PDB entry 6WTD | electron microscopy, 4.20 A resolution (low resolution: residue-level contacts below are approximate; hydrogen-bond / salt-bridge calls are withheld) | chains T and X of the 16 polymer chains in the assembly

# Chain T
Name: ATP synthase subunit 9, mitochondrial
Source organism: Saccharomyces cerevisiae
UniProt: P61829 (ATP9_YEAST); residues 2-76 here = UniProt positions 2-76
Amino-acid sequence (76 residues; each row starts with the number of its first residue):
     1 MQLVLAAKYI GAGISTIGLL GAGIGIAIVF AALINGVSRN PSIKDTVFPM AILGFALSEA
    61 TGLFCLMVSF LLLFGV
Disordered / not traced: 75-76
Modified / non-standard residues: Met1 (N-formylmethionine; FME)
Construct notes: initiating methionine (1)
Swiss-Prot annotation at these positions:
  - site: Glu59 (Reversibly protonated during proton transport)
  - natural variant: Thr46 (T46L: In strain: DS400/A3 and KL14-4A), Leu53 (L53F: In strain: DS400/A3, DS401 and 1 more), Leu57 (L57V: In oligomycin-resistant mutant and cross-resistance to venturicidin), Cys65 (C65S: In oligomycin-resistant mutant)

# Chain X
Name: ATP synthase subunit a
Source organism: Saccharomyces cerevisiae
UniProt: P00854 (ATP6_YEAST); residues 1-249 here correspond to UniProt positions 11-259 (UniProt number = residue number + 10)
Amino-acid sequence (249 residues; each row starts with the number of its first residue):
     1 SPLDQFEIRT LFGLQSSFID LSCLNLTTFS LYTIIVLLVI TSLYTLTNNN NKIIGSRWLI
    61 SQEAIYDTIM NMTKGQIGGK NWGLYFPMIF TLFMFIFIAN LISMIPYSFA LSAHLVFIIS
   121 LSIVIWLGNT ILGLYKHGWV FFSLFVPAGT PLPLVPLLVI IETLSYFARA ISLGLRLGSN
   181 ILAGHLLMVI LAGLTFNFML INLFTLVFGF VPLAMILAIM MLEFAIGIIQ GYVWAILTAS
   241 YLKDAVYLH
Disordered / not traced: 1-25, 249
What the authors report for this chain:
  - conformationally variable residues (side-chain flip): Asn197, Val207, Met215, Glu223

# Chain T / chain X interface
Residue-residue contacts (8):
  Ile52(T) with Ser240(X)
  Phe55(T) with Arg176(X); Leu237(X)
  Ala56(T) with Ser165(X)
  Glu59(T) with Ser172(X); Arg176(X)
  Leu63(T) with Ile171(X); Ser172(X)
Also at the interface, not in a pair above, chain T (12 interface residues in all): Asp45, Phe48, Pro49, Leu53, Leu57, Ala60, Phe64
Also at the interface, not in a pair above, chain X (14 interface residues in all): Gly75, Gln76, Pro147, Leu164, Ala168, Ile236, Tyr241, Lys243

# Overview
Chain T and chain X form an interface of 12 and 14 residues respectively. The paper reports conformational
variability at Asn197(X), Val207(X) and Met215(X) among others.
Chain T is ATP synthase subunit 9, mitochondrial and chain X is ATP synthase subunit a, both from
Saccharomyces cerevisiae; the structure, Monomer yeast ATP synthase Fo reconstituted in nanodisc with
inhibitor of Bedaquiline bound, was determined by electron microscopy.
